6BIX - chains A and B of the 3 polymer chains in the assembly; structure by X-ray diffraction, 2.20 A resolution.

Chain A:
Protein: HLA class II histocompatibility antigen, DR alpha chain
Organism: Homo sapiens
UniProtKB: P01903 (DRA_HUMAN); residues 1-181 here correspond to UniProt positions 26-206 (UniProt number = residue number + 25)
Amino-acid sequence (189 residues; row label = number of the first residue in the row):
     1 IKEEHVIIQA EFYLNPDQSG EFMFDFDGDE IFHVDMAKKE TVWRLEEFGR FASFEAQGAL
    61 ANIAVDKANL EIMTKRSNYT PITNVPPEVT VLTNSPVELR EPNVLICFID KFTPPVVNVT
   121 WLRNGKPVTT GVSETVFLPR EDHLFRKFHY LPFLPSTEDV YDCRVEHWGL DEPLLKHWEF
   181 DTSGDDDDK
Disordered / not traced: 1-3, 182-189
Construct notes: expression tag (182-189)
Cystine bridges: Cys107-Cys163
Covalently attached groups: N-acetylglucosamine (NAG) linked to Asn78, Asn118

Chain B:
Protein: HLA class II DR-beta (HLA-DR B)
Organism: Homo sapiens
UniProtKB: Q29890 (Q29890_HUMAN); residues 1-190 here correspond to UniProt positions 30-219 (UniProt number = residue number + 29)
Amino-acid sequence (200 residues; numbered -1 to 198; the number before each row is that of its first residue; numbers below 1 keep their minus sign (Gly-1 is residue -1)):
    -1 GSGDTRPRFL EQVKHECHFF NGTERVRFLD RYFYHQEEYV RFDSDVGEYR AVTELGRPDA
    59 EYWNSQKDLL EQRRAAVDTY CRHNYGVVES FTVQRRVYPE VTVYPAKTQP LQHHNLLVCS
   119 VNGFYPGSIE VRWFRNGQEE KTGVVSTGLI QNGDWTFQTL VMLETVPRSG EVYTCQVEHP
   179 SLTSPLTVEW RATGGDDDDK
Disordered / not traced: -1 to 1, 191-198
Construct notes: expression tag (-1 to 0, 191-198)
Cystine bridges: Cys15-Cys79, Cys117-Cys173
From the paper describing this entry:
  - contacts within the chain: Asp28-Arg71 (hydrogen bond), Tyr47-Arg71 (hydrogen bond)
  - specificity-determining residues: Val86 (proposed by the authors, not directly observed)

How chain A and chain B interact:
Pairs across the interface - 117 pairs, chain A then chain B:
  Glu4(A) - Phe17(B)  hydrogen bond (backbone-backbone)
  Glu4(A) - Asn19(B)
  Glu4(A) - Gly20(B)  hydrogen bond (side chain-backbone)
  His5(A) - Cys15(B)
  His5(A) - His16(B)
  His5(A) - Phe17(B)  hydrogen bond (backbone-backbone)
  His5(A) - Val91(B)
  Val6(A) - Cys15(B)
  Val6(A) - His16(B)
  Ile7(A) - His13(B)
  Ile7(A) - Glu14(B)
  Ile7(A) - Cys15(B)  hydrogen bond (backbone-backbone)
  Ile7(A) - Phe17(B)  hydrophobic
  Ile7(A) - Val86(B)  hydrophobic
  Ile8(A) - Lys12(B)
  Ile8(A) - His13(B)
  Ile8(A) - Glu14(B)
  Gln9(A) - Val11(B)
  Gln9(A) - Lys12(B)
  Gln9(A) - His13(B)  hydrogen bond (backbone-backbone)
  Gln9(A) - Tyr78(B)  hydrogen bond
  Ala10(A) - Val11(B)
  Glu11(A) - Gln10(B)
  Glu11(A) - Val11(B)  hydrogen bond (backbone-backbone)
  Glu11(A) - His13(B)  salt bridge
  Phe12(A) - Leu8(B)  hydrophobic
  Phe12(A) - Glu9(B)
  Tyr13(A) - Phe7(B)
  Tyr13(A) - Leu8(B)
  Tyr13(A) - Glu9(B)  hydrogen bond (backbone-backbone)
  Leu14(A) - Arg6(B)
  Leu14(A) - Phe7(B)
  Asn15(A) - Arg6(B)
  Asn15(A) - Phe7(B)  hydrogen bond (backbone-backbone)
  Pro16(A) - Arg4(B)
  Pro16(A) - Pro5(B)
  Pro16(A) - Arg6(B)
  Asp17(A) - Arg6(B)  salt bridge
  Phe24(A) - Tyr78(B)
  Phe24(A) - Asn82(B)
  Phe26(A) - Thr90(B)
  Phe26(A) - Val91(B)
  Phe26(A) - Tyr123(B)
  Phe26(A) - Trp153(B)  hydrophobic
  Gly28(A) - Gln149(B)
  Asp29(A) - Tyr123(B)
  Asp29(A) - Gln149(B)
  Asp29(A) - Trp153(B)
  Glu30(A) - Trp153(B)  hydrogen bond (backbone-side chain)
  Arg44(A) - Gly151(B)  hydrogen bond (side chain-backbone)
  Arg44(A) - Asp152(B)
  Arg44(A) - Trp153(B)
  Leu45(A) - Arg93(B)
  Leu45(A) - Asp152(B)
  Phe48(A) - Phe89(B)  hydrophobic
  Phe48(A) - Trp153(B)
  Phe51(A) - Val85(B)
  Phe51(A) - Phe89(B)  hydrophobic
  Ala52(A) - Val85(B)  hydrophobic
  Asp66(A) - Glu9(B)
  Asp66(A) - Val11(B)
  Asn69(A) - Tyr30(B)
  Leu70(A) - Phe7(B)
  Leu70(A) - Leu8(B)
  Leu70(A) - Glu9(B)
  Leu70(A) - Tyr32(B)  hydrophobic
  Met73(A) - Glu9(B)
  Met73(A) - Tyr32(B)  hydrophobic
  Met73(A) - Tyr37(B)
  Met73(A) - Leu53(B)  hydrophobic
  Thr74(A) - Phe7(B)
  Thr74(A) - Tyr32(B)
  Arg76(A) - Leu53(B)  hydrogen bond (side chain-backbone)
  Arg76(A) - Pro56(B)
  Arg76(A) - Asp57(B)  salt bridge
  Ser77(A) - Tyr32(B)  hydrogen bond
  Tyr79(A) - Phe7(B)
  Thr80(A) - Phe7(B)
  Thr80(A) - Tyr32(B)  hydrogen bond (backbone-side chain)
  Thr80(A) - His33(B)  hydrogen bond (backbone-side chain)
  Pro81(A) - Pro5(B)  hydrophobic
  Pro81(A) - Arg6(B)
  Pro81(A) - Phe7(B)  hydrophobic
  Pro81(A) - His33(B)  hydrogen bond (backbone-side chain)
  Ile82(A) - Arg6(B)  hydrogen bond (backbone-backbone)
  Ile82(A) - Leu8(B)  hydrophobic
  Ile82(A) - His33(B)  hydrogen bond (backbone-side chain)
  Ile82(A) - Gln34(B)
  Leu92(A) - Ile148(B)  hydrophobic
  Leu92(A) - Gln156(B)
  Thr93(A) - Gln156(B)  hydrogen bond (backbone-side chain)
  Asn94(A) - Asn120(B)  hydrogen bond (backbone-side chain)
  Asn94(A) - Gln156(B)
  Ser95(A) - Asn120(B)
  Pro96(A) - Ser118(B)
  Pro96(A) - Asn120(B)
  Ile106(A) - Asn150(B)
  Thr113(A) - Gln34(B)
  Pro139(A) - Lys12(B)
  Arg140(A) - Lys12(B)  hydrogen bond (backbone-side chain)
  His143(A) - Gln10(B)  hydrogen bond (backbone-side chain)
  His143(A) - Lys12(B)  hydrogen bond
  His143(A) - Arg29(B)
  His143(A) - Phe31(B)
  His143(A) - Gln34(B)
  Leu144(A) - Gln34(B)
  Phe145(A) - Leu8(B)  hydrophobic
  Phe145(A) - Gln10(B)
  Arg146(A) - Gln149(B)
  Phe148(A) - Gln149(B)
  Phe148(A) - Asn150(B)
  Phe148(A) - Gly151(B)
  Tyr150(A) - Asn150(B)  hydrogen bond (side chain-backbone)
  Tyr150(A) - Gly151(B)
  Tyr150(A) - Asp152(B)
  Trp168(A) - Asp2(B)
  Trp168(A) - Arg6(B)
Interface residues without a listed pair, chain A (60 interface residues in all): Asp27, Ile31, Glu47, Asn62, Val85, Pro114, Pro115, Thr135, Asp142
Interface residues without a listed pair, chain B (51 interface residues in all): Phe18, Gly54, Tyr83, Thr100, Tyr102, Phe155

In short:
The interface between chain A and chain B involves 60 residues on one side and 51 on the other; the contacts
include 24 hydrogen bonds and 3 salt bridges. Polar pairs include Glu11(A)-His13(B), Asp17(A)-Arg6(B) and
Arg76(A)-Asp57(B). The paper reports the specificity determinant Val86(B); contacts within the chain involving
Asp28(B), Arg71(B) and Tyr47(B).
Here chain A is HLA class II histocompatibility antigen, DR alpha chain and chain B is HLA class II DR-beta
(HLA-DR B), both from Homo sapiens. Entry 6BIX (HLA-DRB1 in complex with citrullinated LL37 peptide) was
determined by X-ray diffraction, deposited together with 6BIJ, 6BIL, 6BIN, 6BIR, 6BIV, 6BIY and 6BIZ.
